5ER6 - chains A and B of the 4 polymer chains in the assembly; structure by X-ray diffraction, 1.55 A resolution.

== Chain A (and B) ==
Molecule: Oxidoreductase, short chain dehydrogenase/reductase family
From: Brucella ovis (strain ATCC 25840 / 63/290 / NCTC 10512)
Notes: chain B of this document is another copy of the same molecule, construct and numbering; everything in this record applies to it too
UniProtKB: A0A0H3ATY4 (A0A0H3ATY4_BRUO2); residues 1-250 here = UniProt positions 1-250
Amino-acid sequence (251 residues; each row starts with the number of its first residue; numbering starts at 0):
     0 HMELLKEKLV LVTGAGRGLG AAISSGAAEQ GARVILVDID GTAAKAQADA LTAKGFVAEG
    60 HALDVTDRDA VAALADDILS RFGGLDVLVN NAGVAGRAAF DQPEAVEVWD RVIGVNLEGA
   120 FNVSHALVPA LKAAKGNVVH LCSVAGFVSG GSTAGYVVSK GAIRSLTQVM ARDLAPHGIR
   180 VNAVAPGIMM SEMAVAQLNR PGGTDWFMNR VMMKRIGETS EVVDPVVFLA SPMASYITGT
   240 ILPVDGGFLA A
Sequence notes: expression tag (0)

== How chain A and chain B interact ==
Contacting residue pairs (69; chain A residue first):
  Arg67(A) - Val105(B)
  Arg67(A) - Asp109(B)  salt bridge
  Ala98(A) - Asp172(B)
  Phe99(A) - Phe120(B)  hydrophobic
  Phe99(A) - Ser123(B)
  Phe99(A) - His124(B)  hydrogen bond (backbone-side chain)
  Phe99(A) - Val127(B)  hydrophobic
  Phe99(A) - Met169(B)  hydrophobic
  Phe99(A) - Asp172(B)  hydrogen bond (backbone-side chain)
  Asp100(A) - Val127(B)
  Asp100(A) - Lys131(B)  salt bridge
  Asp100(A) - His176(B)  salt bridge
  Gln101(A) - His124(B)  hydrogen bond (backbone-side chain)
  Ala104(A) - His124(B)
  Val105(A) - Arg67(B)
  Val105(A) - His124(B)
  Trp108(A) - Glu117(B)  hydrogen bond
  Trp108(A) - Phe120(B)
  Asp109(A) - Arg67(B)  salt bridge
  Ile112(A) - Glu117(B)
  Leu116(A) - Val157(B)  hydrophobic
  Glu117(A) - Trp108(B)  hydrogen bond
  Glu117(A) - Ile112(B)
  Phe120(A) - Phe99(B)  hydrophobic
  Phe120(A) - Trp108(B)  hydrophobic
  Ser123(A) - Phe99(B)
  His124(A) - Phe99(B)  hydrogen bond (side chain-backbone)
  His124(A) - Gln101(B)  hydrogen bond (side chain-backbone)
  His124(A) - Ala104(B)
  His124(A) - Val105(B)
  Val127(A) - Phe99(B)  hydrophobic
  Val127(A) - Asp100(B)
  Lys131(A) - Asp100(B)  salt bridge
  Phe146(A) - Gln167(B)  hydrogen bond (backbone-side chain)
  Val147(A) - Gln167(B)
  Ser148(A) - Gln167(B)
  Ser148(A) - Val168(B)
  Ser148(A) - Arg171(B)  hydrogen bond (backbone-side chain)
  Gly149(A) - Arg171(B)  hydrogen bond (backbone-side chain)
  Gly150(A) - Arg171(B)
  Ser151(A) - Arg171(B)  hydrogen bond (backbone-side chain)
  Ala153(A) - Val168(B)  hydrophobic
  Val156(A) - Ser164(B)
  Val156(A) - Val168(B)  hydrophobic
  Val157(A) - Leu116(B)  hydrophobic
  Val157(A) - Ala161(B)  hydrophobic
  Val157(A) - Ser164(B)
  Val157(A) - Leu165(B)
  Gly160(A) - Ser164(B)
  Ala161(A) - Val157(B)  hydrophobic
  Arg163(A) - Arg163(B)
  Ser164(A) - Val156(B)
  Ser164(A) - Val157(B)
  Ser164(A) - Gly160(B)
  Leu165(A) - Trp108(B)  hydrophobic
  Leu165(A) - Val157(B)
  Gln167(A) - Phe146(B)  hydrogen bond (side chain-backbone)
  Gln167(A) - Val147(B)
  Gln167(A) - Ser148(B)
  Val168(A) - Ser148(B)
  Val168(A) - Ala153(B)  hydrophobic
  Met169(A) - Phe99(B)  hydrophobic
  Arg171(A) - Ser148(B)  hydrogen bond (side chain-backbone)
  Arg171(A) - Gly149(B)  hydrogen bond (side chain-backbone)
  Arg171(A) - Gly150(B)
  Arg171(A) - Ser151(B)  hydrogen bond (side chain-backbone)
  Asp172(A) - Ala98(B)
  Asp172(A) - Phe99(B)  hydrogen bond (side chain-backbone)
  His176(A) - Asp100(B)  salt bridge
Other interface residues (no listed pair), chain A (41 interface residues in all): Pro102, Gly145, Thr152, Leu173
Other interface residues (no listed pair), chain B (42 interface residues in all): Pro102, Ala144, Gly145, Thr152, Leu173

== In short ==
41 residues of chain A face 42 of chain B across their interface, with 16 hydrogen bonds and 6 salt bridges.
Polar pairs include Arg67(A)-Asp109(B), Asp100(A)-Lys131(B) and Asp100(A)-His176(B).
Both chains are Oxidoreductase, short chain dehydrogenase/reductase family (Brucella ovis (strain ATCC 25840 /
63/290 / NCTC 10512)). Entry 5ER6 (Crystal structure of an oxidoreductase from Brucella ovis) was determined
by X-ray diffraction (same publication as 5HA5).
